Entry 7YFE (electron microscopy, 3.40 A resolution); this record covers chains R and U of the 25 polymer chains in the assembly.

== Chain R ==
Name: RNA-directed RNA polymerase
Organism: Mammalian orthoreovirus 3
Notes: EC 2.7.7.48
UniProtKB: C9E870 (C9E870_9REOV); residue numbers follow UniProt; this construct covers 1-1267
Amino-acid sequence (1267 residues; row label = number of the first residue in the row):
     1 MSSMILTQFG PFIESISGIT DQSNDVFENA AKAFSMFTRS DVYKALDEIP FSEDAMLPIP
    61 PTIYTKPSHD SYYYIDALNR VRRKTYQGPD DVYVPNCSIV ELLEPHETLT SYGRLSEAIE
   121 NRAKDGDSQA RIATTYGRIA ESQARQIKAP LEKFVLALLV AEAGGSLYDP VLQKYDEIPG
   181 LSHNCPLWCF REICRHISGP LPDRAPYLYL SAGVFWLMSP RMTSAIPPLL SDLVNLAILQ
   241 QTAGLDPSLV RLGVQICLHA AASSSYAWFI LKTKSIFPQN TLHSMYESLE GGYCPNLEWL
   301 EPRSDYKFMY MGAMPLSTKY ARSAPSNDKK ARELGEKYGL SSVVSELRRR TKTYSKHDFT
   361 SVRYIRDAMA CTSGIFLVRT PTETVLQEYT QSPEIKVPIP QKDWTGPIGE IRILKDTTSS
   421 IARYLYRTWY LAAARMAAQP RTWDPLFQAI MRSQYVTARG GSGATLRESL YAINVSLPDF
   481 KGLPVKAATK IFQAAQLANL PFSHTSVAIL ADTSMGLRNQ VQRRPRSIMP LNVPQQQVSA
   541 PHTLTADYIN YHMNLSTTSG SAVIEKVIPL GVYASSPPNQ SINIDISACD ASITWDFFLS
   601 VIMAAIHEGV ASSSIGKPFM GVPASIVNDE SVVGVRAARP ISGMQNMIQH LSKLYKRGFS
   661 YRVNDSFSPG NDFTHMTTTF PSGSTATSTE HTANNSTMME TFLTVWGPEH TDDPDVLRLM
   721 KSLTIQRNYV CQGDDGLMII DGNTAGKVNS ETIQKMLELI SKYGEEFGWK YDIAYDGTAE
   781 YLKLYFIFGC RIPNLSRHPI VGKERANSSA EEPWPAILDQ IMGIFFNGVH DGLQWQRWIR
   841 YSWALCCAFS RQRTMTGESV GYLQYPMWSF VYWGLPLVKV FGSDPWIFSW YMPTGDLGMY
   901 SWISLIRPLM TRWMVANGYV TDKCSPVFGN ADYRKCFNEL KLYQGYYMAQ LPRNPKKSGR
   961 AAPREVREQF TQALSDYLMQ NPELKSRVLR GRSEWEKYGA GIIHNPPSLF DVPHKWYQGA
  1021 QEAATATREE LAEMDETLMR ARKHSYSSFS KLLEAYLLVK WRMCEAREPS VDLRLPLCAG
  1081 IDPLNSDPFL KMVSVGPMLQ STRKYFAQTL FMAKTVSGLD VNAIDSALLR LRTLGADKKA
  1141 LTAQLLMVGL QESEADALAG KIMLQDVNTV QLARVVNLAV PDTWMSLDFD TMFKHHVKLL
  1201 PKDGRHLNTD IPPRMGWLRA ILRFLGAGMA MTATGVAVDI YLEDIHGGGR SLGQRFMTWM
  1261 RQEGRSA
Unresolved in the structure: 1-2, 855-860, 1264-1267

== Chain U ==
Name: Mu-2 protein
Organism: Mammalian orthoreovirus 3
UniProtKB: C9E872 (C9E872_9VIRU); residue numbers follow UniProt; this construct covers 1-736
Amino-acid sequence (736 residues; numbered 1 to 736; the number before each row is that of its first residue):
     1 MAYIAVPAVV DSRSSEAIGL LESFGVDAGS DANDVSYQDH DYVVDQLQYM LDGYEAGDVI
    61 DALVYRNWLH HSVYCLLPPK SQLLEYWKSN PSVIPDNVDR RLRKRLMLKK DLRKDDEYNQ
   121 LARAFKISDV YAPLISSTTS PMTMIQNLNQ GEIVYTTTDR VIGARVLLYA PRKYYASTLS
   181 FTMTRCVLPF GKEVSRVPHS RFNVGTFPSI ATPKCSVMSG VDIESIPNEF IKLFYQRVKS
   241 IHANILNDIS PQIVSDMINR KRLRVHTPSN RRAAQLMHLP YHVKRGASHV DVYRVDVVNV
   301 LFEVVDVADG LRSVSRKLIM HTVPVCILEL LGIEIADYCI RQEDGMFTDW FLLLTMLSDG
   361 LTDRRTHCQY LINPSSMPPD VILNISITGF INRHTIDVMP DVYDFIKPIG AVLPKGSFKS
   421 TIMRVLDSIS VLGVKIMPRA HVVDSDEVGE QMEPTFEHAV MEIYKGIAGV DSLDDLTKWV
   481 LNSDLVPHDD RLGQLFQAFL PLAKDLLAPM ARQFYDNSMS EGRLLTFAHA DSELLNANYF
   541 GHLLRLKIPY ITEVNLMIRK NREGGELFQL VLSYLYKMYA TSAQPKWFGS LLRLLICPWL
   601 HMEKLIGEAD PASTSAEIGW HVPREQLMQD GWCGCEDGFI PYVSIRAPRL VIEELMEKNW
   661 GQYHAQVIVT DQLVVGEPRR VSAKAVIKGN HLPVKLISRF ACFTLTSKYE MRLPCGHSTG
   721 RGAAYNARLA FRSDLA
Unresolved in the structure: 1, 29-32, 177-197, 261-288, 629-637, 714-718, 735-736

== Chain R / chain U interface ==
Pairs across the interface - 63 pairs, chain R then chain U:
  Leu78(R) - Asp516(U)
  Asn79(R) - Gln666(U)
  Asn79(R) - Ile668(U)
  Tyr389(R) - Asn538(U)
  Thr390(R) - Arg512(U)
  Thr390(R) - Asn538(U)
  Ser392(R) - Lys504(U)  hydrogen bond
  Ser392(R) - Asn536(U)  hydrogen bond
  Pro393(R) - Lys504(U)  hydrogen bond (backbone-side chain)
  Glu394(R) - Leu500(U)
  Glu394(R) - Pro501(U)
  Glu394(R) - Lys504(U)
  Ile395(R) - Phe496(U)
  Ile395(R) - Leu500(U)
  Lys396(R) - Phe496(U)
  Pro398(R) - Met578(U)
  Gln401(R) - Ala580(U)
  Gln401(R) - Thr581(U)
  Trp404(R) - Ser582(U)
  Pro407(R) - Gln584(U)
  Arg412(R) - Ala583(U)
  Arg412(R) - Gln584(U)
  Glu468(R) - Asn690(U)  hydrogen bond
  Ala472(R) - Pro693(U)
  Ala472(R) - Lys695(U)
  Ile473(R) - Lys695(U)  hydrogen bond (backbone-side chain)
  Asn474(R) - Lys695(U)  hydrogen bond
  Trp595(R) - Ser582(U)
  Asp596(R) - Thr581(U)
  Asp596(R) - Ser582(U)
  Ser600(R) - Ser582(U)  hydrogen bond
  Lys617(R) - Asp52(U)
  Pro618(R) - Asp52(U)
  Pro623(R) - Asp52(U)
  Ala624(R) - Leu51(U)
  Ala624(R) - Asp52(U)
  Ser625(R) - Leu51(U)
  Ile626(R) - Leu51(U)  hydrophobic
  Ile626(R) - Glu229(U)
  Ile626(R) - Phe230(U)  hydrophobic
  Ile626(R) - Leu233(U)  hydrophobic
  Val627(R) - Glu229(U)
  Asn628(R) - Glu229(U)  hydrogen bond
  Gly634(R) - Glu224(U)
  Val635(R) - Glu224(U)
  Arg636(R) - Glu224(U)  salt bridge
  Arg636(R) - Lys232(U)
  Ala637(R) - Gln236(U)
  Ala638(R) - Leu233(U)  hydrophobic
  Ala638(R) - Gln236(U)  hydrogen bond (backbone-side chain)
  Pro640(R) - Leu233(U)  hydrophobic
  Lys656(R) - Arg545(U)
  Arg657(R) - Tyr539(U)
  Arg657(R) - Gly541(U)  hydrogen bond (side chain-backbone)
  Arg657(R) - Leu543(U)
  Arg662(R) - Gly689(U)  hydrogen bond (side chain-backbone)
  Arg662(R) - Asn690(U)
  Asp672(R) - Lys688(U)
  Thr674(R) - Phe540(U)
  His675(R) - Asn538(U)
  Met676(R) - Asn538(U)  hydrogen bond (backbone-side chain)
  Met676(R) - Tyr539(U)
  Met676(R) - Phe540(U)  hydrophobic
Also at the interface, not in a pair above, chain R (46 interface residues in all): Val397, Gly616, Val633, Thr677
Also at the interface, not in a pair above, chain U (42 interface residues in all): Gly53, Ala56, His367, Cys368, Gln497, Asn517, Ser520, Leu535

== Overview ==
The interface between chain R and chain U involves 46 residues on one side and 42 on the other; the contacts
include 12 hydrogen bonds and 1 salt bridge. Polar pairs include Arg636(R)-Glu224(U), Ser392(R)-Lys504(U) and
Ser392(R)-Asn536(U).
Chain R is RNA-directed RNA polymerase and chain U is Mu-2 protein, both from Mammalian orthoreovirus 3; the
structure, In situ structure of polymerase complex of mammalian reovirus in virion, was determined by electron
microscopy, deposited together with 7YED, 7YEV, 7YEZ and 7YF0.
